Entry 4APQ (X-ray diffraction, 3.00 A resolution); this record covers chains A and D of the 4 polymer chains in the assembly.

== Chain A ==
Name: Antigen-presenting glycoprotein CD1D1
Source organism: Mus musculus
Notes: fragment: extracellular domain, residues 19-297
Reference sequence: P11609 (CD1D1_MOUSE); residues 1-279 here correspond to UniProt positions 19-297 (UniProt number = residue number + 18)
Sequence (302 residues; each row starts with the number of its first residue):
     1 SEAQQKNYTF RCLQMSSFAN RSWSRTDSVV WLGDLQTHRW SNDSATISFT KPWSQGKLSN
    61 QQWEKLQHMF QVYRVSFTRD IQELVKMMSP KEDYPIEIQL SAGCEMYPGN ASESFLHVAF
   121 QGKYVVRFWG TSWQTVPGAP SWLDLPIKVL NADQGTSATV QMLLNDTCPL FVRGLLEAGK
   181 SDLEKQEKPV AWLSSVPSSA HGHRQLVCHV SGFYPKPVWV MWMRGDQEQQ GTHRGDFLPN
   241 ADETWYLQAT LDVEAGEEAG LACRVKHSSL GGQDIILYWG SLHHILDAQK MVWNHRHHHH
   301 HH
Disordered / not traced: 1-5, 296-302
Construct notes: variant His-201 (Asp219 in P11609); expression tag (280-302)
Swiss-Prot annotation at these positions:
  - binding site (a D-galactosylceramide): Asp-80, Asp-153 to Thr-156
  - glycosylation (N-linked (GlcNAc...) asparagine): Asn-7, Asn-20, Asn-42, Asn-110, Asn-165
Cystine bridges: Cys-104/Cys-168, Cys-208/Cys-263
Covalently attached groups: N-acetylglucosamine (NAG) linked to Asn-20, Asn-42, Asn-165
Small-molecule neighbours: cis-tetracosenoyl sulfatide (CIS; (15Z)-N-((1S,2R,3E)-2-hydroxy-1-{[(3-O-sulfo-beta-D-galactopyranosyl)oxy]methyl}heptadec-3-enyl)tetracos-15-enamide): Met-69, Tyr-73, Ser-76, Asp-153, Gly-155, Thr-156, Thr-159

== Chain D ==
Name: Mouse nkt TCR autoreactive-VBETA6, human nkt TCR autoreactive-VBETA6
Source organism: Mus musculus
Notes: fragment: mouse variable domain, residues 1-121, human constant domain, residues 122-247
Sequence (243 residues; numbered 1 to 247; 4 numbers in that range are skipped by the numbering (no residue carries them; nothing is unmodelled there); the number before each row is that of its first residue):
     1 GGIITQTPKF LIGQEGQKLT LKCQQNFNHD TMYWYRQDSG KGLRLIYYSY GAGSTEKGDL
    61 SEGYDASREK KSSFSLTVTS AQKNEMAVFL CASGSLLDVR
   105 EVFFGKGTRL TVVEDLKNVF PPEVAVFEPS EAEISHTQKA TLVCLATGFY PDHVELSWWV
   165 NGKEVHSGVC TDPQPLKEQP ALNDSRYALS SRLRVSATFW QNPRNHFRCQ VQFYGLSEND
   225 EWTQDRAKPV TQIVSAEAWG RAD
Disordered / not traced: 245-247
Cystine bridges: Cys-23/Cys-91, Cys-148/Cys-213

== Chain A / chain D interface ==
Contacting residue pairs (11; chain A residue first):
  Arg-21(A) with Glu-56(D), salt bridge
  Glu-83(A) with Tyr-48(D), hydrogen bond; Tyr-50(D), hydrogen bond
  Lys-86(A) with Tyr-48(D), hydrogen bond; Tyr-50(D); Glu-56(D)
  Met-87(A) with Tyr-50(D), hydrophobic
  Lys-148(A) with Leu-97(D)
  Val-149(A) with Leu-96(D); Leu-97(D)
  Ala-152(A) with Leu-97(D)
Also at the interface, not in a pair above, chain A (8 interface residues in all): Leu-145

== Overview ==
The interface between chain A and chain D involves 8 residues on one side and 5 on the other; the contacts
include 3 hydrogen bonds and 1 salt bridge. Polar pairs include Arg-21(A)/Glu-56(D), Glu-83(A)/Tyr-48(D) and
Glu-83(A)/Tyr-50(D). Ligands of chain A: cis-tetracosenoyl sulfatide.
Chain A is Antigen-presenting glycoprotein CD1D1 and chain D is Mouse nkt TCR autoreactive-VBETA6, human nkt
TCR autoreactive-VBETA6, both from Mus musculus; the structure, Crystal structure of
autoreactive-Valpha14-Vbeta6 NKT TCR in complex with CD1d-sulfatide, was determined by X-ray diffraction.
